Entry 3SWN (X-ray diffraction, 2.50 A resolution); this record covers chains C and A of the 6 polymer chains in the assembly.

# Chain C
Molecule: U6 snRNA-associated Sm-like protein LSm7
Source organism: Schizosaccharomyces pombe
Reference sequence: O74499 (LSM7_SCHPO); residues 1-113 here = UniProt positions 1-113
Amino-acid sequence (117 residues; numbered -3 to 113; the number before each row is that of its first residue; numbers below 1 keep their minus sign (Gly-3 is residue -3)):
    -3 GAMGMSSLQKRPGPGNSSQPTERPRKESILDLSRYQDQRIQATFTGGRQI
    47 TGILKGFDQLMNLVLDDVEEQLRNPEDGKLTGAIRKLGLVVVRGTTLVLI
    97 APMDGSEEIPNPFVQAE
Disordered / not traced: -3 to 25, 70-75, 100-113
Sequence notes: expression tag (-3 to 0)
Ion coordination: Zn2+ near Asp62 (its only coordinating residue here)

# Chain A
Molecule: U6 snRNA-associated Sm-like protein LSm5
Source organism: Schizosaccharomyces pombe
Reference sequence: O42978 (LSM5_SCHPO); numbering as in UniProt (aligned over 1-80)
Amino-acid sequence (82 residues; each row starts with the number of its first residue; numbers below 1 keep their minus sign (Met-1 is residue -1)):
    -1 MGMSMTILPLELIDKCIGSNLWVIMKSEREFAGTLVGFDDYVNIVLKDVT
    49 EYDTVTGVTEKHSEMLLNGNGMCMLIPGGKPE
Disordered / not traced: -1 to 3, 80
Sequence notes: expression tag (-1 to 0)
Ion coordination: Zn2+: Glu49, His60 (shared with 1 residue of chain B)
Swiss-Prot annotation at these positions:
  - mutagenesis: Asn66 to Asn68 (Mildly impairs RNA-binding)

# How chain C and chain A interact
Pairs across the interface - 49 pairs, chain C then chain A:
  Gln32(C) with Thr4(A), hydrogen bond
  Phe40(C) with Cys71(A)
  Thr41(C) with Lys24(A)
  Arg44(C) with Ile22(A); Met23(A), hydrogen bond (side chain-backbone); Lys24(A); Ser25(A), hydrogen bond (side chain-backbone); Glu26(A)
  Ile46(C) with Met72(A), hydrophobic
  Lys51(C) with Thr4(A); Ile5(A), hydrogen bond (backbone-backbone)
  Gly52(C) with Ile5(A)
  Phe53(C) with Ile5(A), hydrogen bond (backbone-backbone); Leu6(A); Pro7(A)
  Asp54(C) with Leu8(A)
  Asn58(C) with Pro7(A); Leu8(A)
  Val60(C) with Ile5(A), hydrophobic; Pro7(A), hydrophobic
  Arg81(C) with Trp20(A); Ile22(A); Glu28(A), salt bridge
  Leu83(C) with Trp20(A), hydrophobic; Met72(A), hydrophobic; Ile74(A)
  Leu85(C) with Leu10(A), hydrophobic; Ile74(A); Pro75(A)
  Val86(C) with Met72(A), hydrophobic; Leu73(A); Ile74(A), hydrophobic
  Val87(C) with Leu10(A), hydrophobic; Ile11(A), hydrophobic; Cys71(A); Met72(A); Leu73(A), hydrogen bond (backbone-backbone)
  Val88(C) with Cys71(A)
  Arg89(C) with Tyr39(A); Val40(A); Gly67(A), hydrogen bond (side chain-backbone); Met70(A); Cys71(A), hydrogen bond (backbone-backbone); Leu73(A)
  Thr91(C) with Gly67(A); Asn68(A), hydrogen bond (side chain-backbone)
  Thr92(C) with Asn68(A); Met70(A), hydrogen bond (side chain-backbone); Cys71(A)
Other interface residues (no listed pair), chain C (23 interface residues in all): Gly42, Leu59, Glu66
Other interface residues (no listed pair), chain A (26 interface residues in all): Arg27, Gly69

# Summary
Chain C and chain A form an interface of 23 and 26 residues respectively; the contacts include 10 hydrogen
bonds and 1 salt bridge. Polar pairs include Arg81(C)-Glu28(A), Gln32(C)-Thr4(A) and Arg44(C)-Met23(A).
UniProt lists 3 mutagenesis sites on chain A.
Chain C is U6 snRNA-associated Sm-like protein LSm7 and chain A is U6 snRNA-associated Sm-like protein LSm5,
both from Schizosaccharomyces pombe; the structure, Structure of the LSm657 Complex: An Assembly Intermediate
of the LSm1 7 and LSm2 8 Rings, was determined by X-ray diffraction.
